PDB entry 4H5X | X-ray diffraction, 1.95 A resolution | chain B

# Chain B
Molecule: Serine/threonine-protein kinase PLK1
Source organism: Homo sapiens
Notes: EC 2.7.11.21
UniProt: P53350 (PLK1_HUMAN); numbering as in UniProt (aligned over 367-603)
Amino-acid sequence (240 residues; row label = number of the first residue in the row):
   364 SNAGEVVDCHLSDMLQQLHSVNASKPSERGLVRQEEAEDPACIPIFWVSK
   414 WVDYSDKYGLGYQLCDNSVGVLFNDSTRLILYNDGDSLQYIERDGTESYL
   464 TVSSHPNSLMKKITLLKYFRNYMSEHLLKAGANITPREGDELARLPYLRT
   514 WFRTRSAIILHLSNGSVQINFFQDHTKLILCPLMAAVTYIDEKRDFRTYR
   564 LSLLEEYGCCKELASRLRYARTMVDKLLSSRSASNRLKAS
Disordered / not traced: 364-370, 501-506, 595-603
Construct notes: expression tag (364-366)
Curated features (UniProtKB/Swiss-Prot):
  - region: Ala493 to Arg507 (Linker), His538 to Lys540 (Important for interaction with phosphorylated proteins)
  - modified residue: Ser375 (Phosphoserine), Ser450 (Phosphoserine), Thr498 (Phosphothreonine)
  - cross-link: Lys492 (Glycyl lysine isopeptide (Lys-Gly) (interchain with G-Cter in ubiquitin))
  - mutagenesis: Trp414 (W414F: Abolishes interaction with CDC25C and reduces centrosomal localization; W414F: No effect on centrosomal localization, nor on S-phase progression; when asscociated with A-427 ...), Val415 (V415A: Loss of centrosomal localization and of S-phase progression; when associated with A- 414 and A-427), Leu427 (L427A: No effect on centrosomal localization, nor on S-phase progression; when associated with A-414. Loss of centrosomal localization and of S-phase progression; when associated with A- 414 and A-415), Lys492 (K492R: Severe mitotic defects leading to prometaphase delay. Increased localization at kinetochores leading to increased levels of phosphorylated BUBR1), His538 (H538A: In pincer mutant; loss of centrosomal location and decreased interaction with phosphorylated CDC25C and BUB1; when associated with M-540), Lys540 (K540M: In pincer mutant; loss of centrosomal location and decreased interaction with phosphorylated CDC25C and BUB1; when associated with A-538)

# In short
UniProt lists 6 mutagenesis sites.
Chain B is Serine/threonine-protein kinase PLK1 (Homo sapiens); the structure, human Plk1-PBD with a glycerol
bound at the phophopeptide binding site, was determined by X-ray diffraction together with 4HCO and 4H71 from
the same study.
